8RMD - chains B and C of the 9 polymer chains in the assembly; structure by electron microscopy, 2.52 A resolution.

[Chain B]
Name: LYR motif-containing protein 4
Source organism: Homo sapiens
UniProt: Q9HD34 (LYRM4_HUMAN); residue numbers follow UniProt; this construct covers 1-91
Amino-acid sequence (115 residues; numbered -23 to 91; the number before each row is that of its first residue; numbers below 1 keep their minus sign (Met-23 is residue -23)):
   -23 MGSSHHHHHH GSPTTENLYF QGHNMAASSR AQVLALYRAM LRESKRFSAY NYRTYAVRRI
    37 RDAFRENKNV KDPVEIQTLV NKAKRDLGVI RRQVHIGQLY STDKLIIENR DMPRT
Unresolved in the structure: -23 to 4, 86-91
Sequence notes: initiating methionine (-23); expression tag (-22 to 0); variant Ala11 (Ser in Q9HD34)
Ligand contacts: S-dodecanoyl-4'-phosphopantetheine (8Q1; S-[2-({N-[(2R)-2-hydroxy-3,3-dimethyl-4-(phosphonooxy)butanoyl]-beta-alanyl}amino)ethyl] dodecanethioate): Arg6, Val9, Leu10, Met16, Tyr31, Ala32, Arg35, Ile36, Ala39, Phe40, Asn43, Lys44, Val46, Ile52, Leu55, Val56, Ala59, Asp62, Ile66

[Chain C]
Name: Acyl carrier protein
Source organism: Escherichia coli BL21(DE3)
UniProt: P0A6A8 (ACP_ECOLI); residue numbers follow UniProt; this construct covers 1-78
Amino-acid sequence (78 residues; each row starts with the number of its first residue):
     1 MSTIEERVKK IIGEQLGVKQ EEVTNNASFV EDLGADSLDT VELVMALEEE FDTEIPDEEA
    61 EKITTVQAAI DYINGHQA
Unresolved in the structure: 1-2, 77-78
Covalent attachments: S-dodecanoyl-4'-phosphopantetheine (8Q1) linked to Ser37
Swiss-Prot annotation at these positions:
  - modified residue: Ser37 (O-(pantetheine 4'-phosphoryl)serine)
  - mutagenesis: Ser37 (S37A/T: Loss of phosphopantetheinylation, and inhibition of cell growth)

[Chain B / chain C interface]
Contacting residue pairs - 20 pairs, chain B then chain C:
  Leu10(B) with Ser37(C); Leu38(C), hydrophobic
  Tyr13(B) with Leu38(C), hydrophobic; Val41(C), hydrophobic; Glu42(C), hydrogen bond
  Arg14(B) with Val41(C); Met45(C); Glu48(C), salt bridge; Ile55(C); Asp57(C), salt bridge
  Leu17(B) with Glu42(C); Met45(C), hydrophobic
  Arg18(B) with Glu54(C), salt bridge
  Lys21(B) with Met45(C)
  Arg37(B) with Glu42(C), salt bridge
  Phe40(B) with Leu38(C)
  Arg41(B) with Leu38(C), hydrogen bond (side chain-backbone); Asp39(C), salt bridge; Glu42(C), salt bridge
  Lys44(B) with Asp36(C)
Interface residues without a listed pair, chain B (11 interface residues in all): Arg6

[In short]
The chain B/chain C interface involves 11 residues from each chain; the contacts include 2 hydrogen bonds and
6 salt bridges. Among the polar pairs are Arg14(B)-Glu48(C), Arg14(B)-Asp57(C) and Arg18(B)-Glu54(C). Bound to
chain B: S-dodecanoyl-4'-phosphopantetheine. Covalently linked S-dodecanoyl-4'-phosphopantetheine: at
Ser37(C).
Chain B is LYR motif-containing protein 4 (Homo sapiens) and chain C is Acyl carrier protein (Escherichia coli
BL21(DE3)); the structure, Structure of the FDX2-bound core ISC complex (distal conformation), was determined
by electron microscopy together with 8RMC, 8RME, 8RMF and 8RMG from the same study.
